PDB entry 7F0D | electron microscopy, 3.30 A resolution | chains A and L of the 31 polymer chains in the assembly

# Chain A
Molecule: 23S rRNA
Organism: Mycobacterium tuberculosis H37Ra
Sequence (3138 nucleotides; row label = number of the first residue in the row):
     1 UUGUAAGUGU CUAAGGGCGC AUGGUGGAUG CCUUGGCAUC GAGAGCCGAU GAAGGACGUG
    61 GGAGGCUGCG AUAUGCCUCG GGGAGCUGUC AACCGAGCGU GGAUCCGAGG AUUUCCGAAU
   121 GGGGAAACCC AGCACGAGUG AUGUCGUGCU ACCCGCAUCU GAAUAUAUAG GGUGCGGGAG
   181 GGAACGCGGG GAAGUGAAAC AUCUCAGUAC CCGUAGGAGG AGAAAACAAU UGUGAUUCCG
   241 CAAGUAGUGG CGAGCGAACG CGGAACAGGC UAAACCGCAC GCAUGGGUAA CCGGGUAGGG
   301 GUUGUGUGUG CGGGGUUGUG GGAGGAUAUG UCUCAGCGCU ACCCGGCUGA GAGGCAGUCA
   361 GAAAGUGUCG UGGUUAGCGG AAGUGGCCUG GGAUGGUCUG CCGUAGACGG UGAGAGCCCG
   421 GUACGCGAAA ACCCGGCACC UGCCUAGUAU CAAUUCCCGA GUAGCAGCGG GCCCGUGGAA
   481 UCCGCUGUGA AUCCGCCGGG ACCACCCGGU AAGCCUAAAU ACUCCUCGAU GACCGAUAGC
   541 GGAUUAGUAC CGUGAGGGAA UGGUGAAAAG UACCCCGGGA GGGGAGUGAA AGAGUACCUG
   601 AAACCGUGUG CCUACAAUCC GUCAGAGCCU CCUUUUCCUC UCCGGAGGAG GGUGGUGAUG
   661 GCGUGCCUUU UGAAGAAUGA GCCUGCGAGU CAGGGACAUG UCGCAAGGUU AACCCGUGUG
   721 GGGUAGCCGC AGCGAAAGCG AGUCUGAAUA GGGCGACCCA CACGCGCAUA CGCGCGUGUG
   781 AAUAGUGGCG UGUUCUGGAC CCGAAGCGGA GUGAUCUACC CAUGGCCAGG GUGAAGCGCG
   841 GGUAAGACCG CGUGGAGGCC CGAACCCACU UAGGUUGAAG ACUGAGGGGA UGAGCUGUGG
   901 GUAGGGGUGA AAGGCCAAUC AAACUCCGUG AUAGCUGGUU CUCCCCGAAA UGCAUUUAGG
   961 UGCAGCGUUG CGUGGUUCAC CGCGGAGGUA GAGCUACUGG AUGGCCGAUG GGCCCUACUA
  1021 GGUUACUGAC GUCAGCCAAA CUCCGAAUGC CGUGGUGUAA AGCGUGGCAG UGAGACGGCG
  1081 GGGGAUAAGC UCCGUACGUC GAAAGGGAAA CAGCCCAGAU CGCCGGCUAA GGCCCCCAAG
  1141 CGUGUGCUAA GUGGGAAAGG AUGUGCAGUC GCAAAGACAA CCAGGAGGUU GGCUUAGAAG
  1201 CAGCCACCCU UGAAAGAGUG CGUAAUAGCU CACUGGUCAA GUGAUUGUGC GCCGAUAAUG
  1261 UAGCGGGGCU CAAGCACACC GCCGAAGCCG CGGCACAUCC ACCUUGUGGU GGGUGUGGGU
  1321 AGGGGAGCGU CCCUCAUUCA GCGAAGCCAC CGGGUGACCG GUGGUGGAGG GUGGGGGAGU
  1381 GAGAAUGCAG GCAUGAGUAG CGACAAGGCA AGUGAGAACC UUGCCCGCCG AAAGACCAAG
  1441 GGUUCCUGGG CCAGGCCAGU CCGCCCAGGG UGAGUCGGGA CCUAAGGCGA GGCCGACAGG
  1501 CGUAGUCGAU GGACAACGGG UUGAUAUUCC CGUACCCGUG UGUGGGCGCC CGUGACGAAU
  1561 CAGCGGUACU AACCACCCAA AACCGGAUCG AUCACUCCCC UUCGGGGGUG UGGAGUUCUG
  1621 GGGCUGCGUG GGAACUUCGC UGGUAGUAGU CAAGCGAAGG GGUGACGCAG GAAGGUAGCC
  1681 GUACCAGUCA GUGGUAACAC UGGGGCAAGC CGGUAGGGAG AGCGAUAGGC AAAUCCGUCG
  1741 CUCACUAAUC CUGAGAGGUG ACGCAUAGCC GGUUGAGGCG AAUUCGGUGA UCCUCUGCUG
  1801 CCAAGAAAAG CCUCUAGCGA GCACACACAC GGCCCGUACC CCAAACCGAC ACAGGUGGUC
  1861 AGGUAGAGCA UACCAAGGCG UACGAGAUAA CUAUGGUUAA GGAACUCGGC AAAAUGCCCC
  1921 CGUAACUUCG GGAGAAGGGG GACCGGAAUA UCGUGAACAC CCUUGCGGUG GGAGCGGGAU
  1981 CCGGUCGCAG AAACCAGUGA GGAGCGACUG UUUACUAAAA ACACAGGUCC GUGCGAAGUC
  2041 GCAAGACGAU GUAUACGGAC UGACGCCUGC CCGGUGCUGG AAGGUUAAGA GGACCCGUUA
  2101 ACCCGCAAGG GUGAAGCGGA GAAUUUAAGC CCCAGUAAAC GGCGGUGGUA ACUAUAACCA
  2161 UCCUAAGGUA GCGAAAUUCC UUGUCGGGUA AGUUCCGACC UGCACGAAUG GCGUAACGAC
  2221 UUCUCAACUG UCUCAACCAU AGACUCGGCG AAAUUGCACU ACGAGUAAAG AUGCUCGUUA
  2281 CGCGCGGCAG GACGAAAAGA CCCCGGGACC UUCACUACAA CUUGGUAUUG AUGUUCGGUA
  2341 CGGUUUGUGU AGGAUAGGUG GGAGACUGUG AAACCUCGAC GCCAGUUGGG GCGGAGUCGU
  2401 UGUUGAAAUA CCACUCUGAU CGUAUUGGGC AUCUAACCUC GAACCCUGAA UCGGGUUUAG
  2461 GGACAGUGCC UGGCGGGUAG UUUAACUGGG GCGGUUGCCU CCUAAAAUGU AACGGAGGCG
  2521 CCCAAAGGUU CCCUCAACCU GGACGGCAAU CAGGUGGCGA GUGUAAAUGC ACAAGGGAGC
  2581 UUGACUGCGA GACUUACAAG UCAAGCAGGG ACGAAAGUCG GGAUUAGUGA UCCGGCACCC
  2641 CCGAGUGGAA GGGGUGUCGC UCAACGGAUA AAAGGUACCC CGGGGAUAAC AGGCUGAUCU
  2701 UCCCCAAGAG UCCAUAUCGA CGGGAUGGUU UGGCACCUCG AUGUCGGCUC GUCGCAUCCU
  2761 GGGGCUGGAG CAGGUCCCAA GGGUUGGGCU GUUCGCCCAU UAAAGCGGCA CGCGAGCUGG
  2821 GUUUAGAACG UCGUGAGACA GUUCGGUCUC UAUCCGCCGC GCGCGUCAGA AACUUGAGGA
  2881 AACCUGUCCC UAGUACGAGA GGACCGGGAC GGACGAACCU CUGGUGCACC AGUUGUCCCG
  2941 CCAGGGGCAC CGCUGGAUAG CCACGUUCGG UCAGGAUAAC CGCUGAAAGC AUCUAAGCGG
  3001 GAAACCUUCU CCAAGAUCAG GUUUCUCACC CACUUGGUGG GAUAAGGCCC CCCGCAGAAC
  3061 ACGGGUUCAA UAGGUCAGAC CUGGAAGCUC AGUAAUGGGU GUAGGGAACU GGUGCUAACC
  3121 GGCCGAAAAC UUACAACA
Not modelled in the structure: 1-4, 1013-1022, 3133-3138
Bound ions: Mg2+ near A2300 (its only coordinating residue here)
Small-molecule neighbours: clarithromycin (CTY): U875, A2295, A2296, A2297, A2300, A2741, G2743, U2847, C2848, U2849

# Chain L
Molecule: 50S ribosomal protein L15
Organism: Mycobacterium tuberculosis H37Ra
UniProtKB: A0A654TTE7 (A0A654TTE7_MYCTX); residue numbers follow UniProt; this construct covers 2-146
Amino-acid sequence (146 residues; row label = number of the first residue in the row):
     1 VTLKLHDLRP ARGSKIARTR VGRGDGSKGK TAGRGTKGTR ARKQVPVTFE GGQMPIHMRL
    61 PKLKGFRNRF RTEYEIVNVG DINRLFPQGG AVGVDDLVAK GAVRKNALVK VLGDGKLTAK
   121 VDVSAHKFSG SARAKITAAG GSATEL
Not modelled in the structure: 1-3, 146
Differences from the reference sequence: expression tag (1)

# Interface between chain A and chain L
Pairs across the interface (176; chain A residue first):
  A198(A) with Phe49(L), base contact
  A246(A) with Arg67(L), hydrogen bond to the sugar; Arg69(L), hydrogen bond to the sugar
  G247(A) with Arg67(L), phosphate contact
  C251(A) with Lys62(L), sugar contact
  G252(A) with Met58(L), sugar contact
  A253(A) with Thr48(L), phosphate contact; His57(L), salt bridge to the phosphate
  C667(A) with Lys30(L), phosphate contact
  U668(A) with Lys30(L), phosphate contact
  U669(A) with Lys37(L), salt bridge to the phosphate
  G689(A) with Val21(L), sugar contact; Arg23(L), salt bridge to the phosphate; Lys30(L), base contact; Thr31(L), base contact; Ala32(L), base contact; Arg34(L), base contact
  U690(A) with Arg18(L), salt bridge to the phosphate
  C691(A) with Arg18(L), salt bridge to the phosphate
  G700(A) with Gly13(L), hydrogen bond to the sugar; Ser14(L), hydrogen bond to the base
  U701(A) with Ala11(L), sugar contact; Gly13(L), sugar contact; Ser14(L), sugar contact
  C702(A) with Ala11(L), sugar contact
  G707(A) with Gly101(L), phosphate contact
  U724(A) with Lys105(L), phosphate contact
  A725(A) with Lys105(L), phosphate contact
  G726(A) with Lys105(L), salt bridge to the phosphate; Asn106(L), hydrogen bond to the phosphate
  C728(A) with Arg104(L), base contact
  G729(A) with Arg104(L), hydrogen bond to the base
  C730(A) with Arg104(L), base contact
  A731(A) with Ile76(L), base contact; Leu112(L), base contact
  C733(A) with Arg71(L), base contact
  G734(A) with Arg71(L), hydrogen bond to the base
  A735(A) with Lys64(L), salt bridge to the phosphate; Gly65(L), sugar contact; Phe66(L), hydrogen bond to the sugar
  A736(A) with Phe66(L), sugar contact; Asn68(L), phosphate contact
  A737(A) with Asn68(L), hydrogen bond to the phosphate; Arg71(L), salt bridge to the phosphate
  G738(A) with Arg71(L), hydrogen bond to the base; Thr72(L), phosphate contact
  C739(A) with Lys110(L), hydrogen bond to the base
  G740(A) with Ile76(L), base contact; Lys110(L), salt bridge to the phosphate; Val111(L), base contact; Leu112(L), base contact; Ser129(L), phosphate contact; Gly130(L), hydrogen bond to the phosphate
  A741(A) with Leu112(L), phosphate contact; Gly113(L), hydrogen bond to the phosphate; Asp114(L), base contact; Ser129(L), hydrogen bond to the phosphate; Ser131(L), hydrogen bond to the phosphate
  C757(A) with Asp114(L), hydrogen bond to the base
  C789(A) with Ser14(L), base contact
  G790(A) with Lys15(L), sugar contact; Ile16(L), hydrogen bond to the sugar
  U791(A) with Ile16(L), sugar contact; Arg18(L), salt bridge to the phosphate
  G792(A) with Arg18(L), phosphate contact; Thr19(L), hydrogen bond to the phosphate
  U794(A) with Gln44(L), phosphate contact
  C795(A) with Gln44(L), hydrogen bond to the phosphate
  C800(A) with Arg34(L), base contact; Ala41(L), hydrogen bond to the base; Gln44(L), phosphate contact
  A933(A) with Lys43(L), salt bridge to the phosphate
  G934(A) with Thr39(L), hydrogen bond to the sugar; Lys43(L), salt bridge to the phosphate
  C935(A) with Lys37(L), phosphate contact; Gly38(L), phosphate contact; Thr39(L), phosphate contact; Arg42(L), base contact
  U936(A) with Lys37(L), phosphate contact; Arg42(L), base contact
  G937(A) with Lys37(L), phosphate contact; Arg42(L), hydrogen bond to the base
  U939(A) with Gly22(L), hydrogen bond to the sugar; Lys30(L), salt bridge to the phosphate; Thr31(L), base contact
  U940(A) with Gly22(L), phosphate contact; Arg23(L), hydrogen bond to the phosphate; Gly24(L), hydrogen bond to the phosphate; Gly29(L), phosphate contact; Lys30(L), salt bridge to the phosphate
  C941(A) with Arg20(L), base contact; Arg23(L), base contact; Gly24(L), phosphate contact
  U942(A) with Gly24(L), phosphate contact; Asp25(L), phosphate contact; Gly26(L), hydrogen bond to the phosphate; Ser27(L), base contact
  C943(A) with Gly26(L), base contact
  A954(A) with Gln53(L), hydrogen bond to the sugar
  U955(A) with Gly51(L), hydrogen bond to the sugar; Gly52(L), sugar contact; Gln53(L), sugar contact
  G960(A) with Gly38(L), phosphate contact; Thr39(L), hydrogen bond to the sugar; Gly51(L), hydrogen bond to the base
  U961(A) with Gly38(L), phosphate contact; Thr39(L), hydrogen bond to the phosphate; Arg40(L), hydrogen bond to the phosphate; Val45(L), sugar contact; Phe49(L), sugar contact; Gly51(L), base contact
  G962(A) with Arg40(L), salt bridge to the phosphate; Phe49(L), sugar contact; Glu50(L), sugar contact; Gly51(L), sugar contact; Gln53(L), base contact
  A1069(A) with Gly33(L), phosphate contact
  G1070(A) with Gly33(L), sugar contact; Gly35(L), phosphate contact; Arg40(L), phosphate contact
  U1071(A) with Gly35(L), phosphate contact; Thr36(L), hydrogen bond to the phosphate
  A1321(A) with Thr31(L), hydrogen bond to the phosphate; Gly35(L), hydrogen bond to the sugar
  G1322(A) with Thr31(L), hydrogen bond to the phosphate; Gly33(L), hydrogen bond to the phosphate; Arg34(L), phosphate contact; Gly35(L), hydrogen bond to the phosphate
  G1323(A) with Lys28(L), salt bridge to the phosphate
  G1324(A) with Lys28(L), salt bridge to the phosphate
  C1328(A) with Arg20(L), base contact
  C1335(A) with Leu5(L), sugar contact; His6(L), base contact
  A1336(A) with Lys4(L), sugar contact; His6(L), sugar contact
  G1373(A) with His6(L), base contact
  G1374(A) with Leu5(L), hydrogen bond to the base; His6(L), base contact; Leu8(L), sugar contact; Arg9(L), hydrogen bond to the phosphate
  G1375(A) with Leu8(L), sugar contact; Arg9(L), salt bridge to the phosphate
  G1376(A) with Lys15(L), salt bridge to the phosphate
  U1380(A) with Arg20(L), base contact; Arg23(L), salt bridge to the phosphate
  G1381(A) with Arg20(L), hydrogen bond to the base; Arg23(L), salt bridge to the phosphate
  A2596(A) with Gln53(L), hydrogen bond to the base
  C2597(A) with Ile56(L), sugar contact; Arg59(L), hydrogen bond to the base
  A2598(A) with Arg59(L), hydrogen bond to the sugar; Leu60(L), phosphate contact
  A2630(A) with Met54(L), base contact; Arg59(L), hydrogen bond to the sugar
  U2631(A) with Met58(L), hydrogen bond to the sugar; Arg59(L), sugar contact; Leu60(L), sugar contact; Pro61(L), phosphate contact
  C2632(A) with Pro61(L), phosphate contact; Lys62(L), hydrogen bond to the phosphate
  C2633(A) with Lys62(L), salt bridge to the phosphate
  C2641(A) with Phe66(L), base contact
  C2642(A) with Phe66(L), sugar contact; Asn68(L), hydrogen bond to the sugar
  G2643(A) with Phe70(L), sugar contact
  A2644(A) with Arg69(L), base contact; Phe70(L), sugar contact
  G2652(A) with Phe66(L), base contact
  G2653(A) with Gly65(L), hydrogen bond to the phosphate; Phe66(L), sugar contact
  G2654(A) with Lys64(L), phosphate contact; Gly65(L), hydrogen bond to the phosphate
  G2666(A) with Gln53(L), sugar contact; Met54(L), sugar contact; Arg59(L), base contact
  G2667(A) with Met54(L), base contact
Also at the interface, not in a pair above, chain A (98 interface residues in all): A706, G732, A756, C801, U932, G938, G1072, G1327, U1334, A1384, U2655
Also at the interface, not in a pair above, chain L (84 interface residues in all): Pro10, Arg12, Ala17, Pro46, Glu75, Arg84, Lys100, Ala102, Val103, Phe128

# Summary
98 residues of chain A and 84 residues of chain L are in contact, with 50 hydrogen bonds and 22 salt bridges.
Among the polar pairs are G700(A)-Ser14(L), G729(A)-Arg104(L) and G734(A)-Arg71(L). Chain A binds
clarithromycin.
Chain A is 23S rRNA and chain L is 50S ribosomal protein L15, both from Mycobacterium tuberculosis H37Ra; the
structure, Cryo-EM structure of Mycobacterium tuberculosis 50S ribosome subunit bound with clarithromycin, was
determined by electron microscopy.
